9D4A - chains A and N of the 12 polymer chains in the assembly; structure by electron microscopy, 2.61 A resolution.

== Chain A ==
Protein: Fatty acid synthase subunit beta
From: Saccharomyces cerevisiae
Notes: EC 2.3.1.86, 4.2.1.59, 1.3.1.9, 2.3.1.38, 2.3.1.39, 3.1.2.14
UniProtKB: P07149 (FAS1_YEAST); residue numbers follow UniProt; this construct covers 1-2051
Amino-acid sequence (2051 residues; each row starts with the number of its first residue):
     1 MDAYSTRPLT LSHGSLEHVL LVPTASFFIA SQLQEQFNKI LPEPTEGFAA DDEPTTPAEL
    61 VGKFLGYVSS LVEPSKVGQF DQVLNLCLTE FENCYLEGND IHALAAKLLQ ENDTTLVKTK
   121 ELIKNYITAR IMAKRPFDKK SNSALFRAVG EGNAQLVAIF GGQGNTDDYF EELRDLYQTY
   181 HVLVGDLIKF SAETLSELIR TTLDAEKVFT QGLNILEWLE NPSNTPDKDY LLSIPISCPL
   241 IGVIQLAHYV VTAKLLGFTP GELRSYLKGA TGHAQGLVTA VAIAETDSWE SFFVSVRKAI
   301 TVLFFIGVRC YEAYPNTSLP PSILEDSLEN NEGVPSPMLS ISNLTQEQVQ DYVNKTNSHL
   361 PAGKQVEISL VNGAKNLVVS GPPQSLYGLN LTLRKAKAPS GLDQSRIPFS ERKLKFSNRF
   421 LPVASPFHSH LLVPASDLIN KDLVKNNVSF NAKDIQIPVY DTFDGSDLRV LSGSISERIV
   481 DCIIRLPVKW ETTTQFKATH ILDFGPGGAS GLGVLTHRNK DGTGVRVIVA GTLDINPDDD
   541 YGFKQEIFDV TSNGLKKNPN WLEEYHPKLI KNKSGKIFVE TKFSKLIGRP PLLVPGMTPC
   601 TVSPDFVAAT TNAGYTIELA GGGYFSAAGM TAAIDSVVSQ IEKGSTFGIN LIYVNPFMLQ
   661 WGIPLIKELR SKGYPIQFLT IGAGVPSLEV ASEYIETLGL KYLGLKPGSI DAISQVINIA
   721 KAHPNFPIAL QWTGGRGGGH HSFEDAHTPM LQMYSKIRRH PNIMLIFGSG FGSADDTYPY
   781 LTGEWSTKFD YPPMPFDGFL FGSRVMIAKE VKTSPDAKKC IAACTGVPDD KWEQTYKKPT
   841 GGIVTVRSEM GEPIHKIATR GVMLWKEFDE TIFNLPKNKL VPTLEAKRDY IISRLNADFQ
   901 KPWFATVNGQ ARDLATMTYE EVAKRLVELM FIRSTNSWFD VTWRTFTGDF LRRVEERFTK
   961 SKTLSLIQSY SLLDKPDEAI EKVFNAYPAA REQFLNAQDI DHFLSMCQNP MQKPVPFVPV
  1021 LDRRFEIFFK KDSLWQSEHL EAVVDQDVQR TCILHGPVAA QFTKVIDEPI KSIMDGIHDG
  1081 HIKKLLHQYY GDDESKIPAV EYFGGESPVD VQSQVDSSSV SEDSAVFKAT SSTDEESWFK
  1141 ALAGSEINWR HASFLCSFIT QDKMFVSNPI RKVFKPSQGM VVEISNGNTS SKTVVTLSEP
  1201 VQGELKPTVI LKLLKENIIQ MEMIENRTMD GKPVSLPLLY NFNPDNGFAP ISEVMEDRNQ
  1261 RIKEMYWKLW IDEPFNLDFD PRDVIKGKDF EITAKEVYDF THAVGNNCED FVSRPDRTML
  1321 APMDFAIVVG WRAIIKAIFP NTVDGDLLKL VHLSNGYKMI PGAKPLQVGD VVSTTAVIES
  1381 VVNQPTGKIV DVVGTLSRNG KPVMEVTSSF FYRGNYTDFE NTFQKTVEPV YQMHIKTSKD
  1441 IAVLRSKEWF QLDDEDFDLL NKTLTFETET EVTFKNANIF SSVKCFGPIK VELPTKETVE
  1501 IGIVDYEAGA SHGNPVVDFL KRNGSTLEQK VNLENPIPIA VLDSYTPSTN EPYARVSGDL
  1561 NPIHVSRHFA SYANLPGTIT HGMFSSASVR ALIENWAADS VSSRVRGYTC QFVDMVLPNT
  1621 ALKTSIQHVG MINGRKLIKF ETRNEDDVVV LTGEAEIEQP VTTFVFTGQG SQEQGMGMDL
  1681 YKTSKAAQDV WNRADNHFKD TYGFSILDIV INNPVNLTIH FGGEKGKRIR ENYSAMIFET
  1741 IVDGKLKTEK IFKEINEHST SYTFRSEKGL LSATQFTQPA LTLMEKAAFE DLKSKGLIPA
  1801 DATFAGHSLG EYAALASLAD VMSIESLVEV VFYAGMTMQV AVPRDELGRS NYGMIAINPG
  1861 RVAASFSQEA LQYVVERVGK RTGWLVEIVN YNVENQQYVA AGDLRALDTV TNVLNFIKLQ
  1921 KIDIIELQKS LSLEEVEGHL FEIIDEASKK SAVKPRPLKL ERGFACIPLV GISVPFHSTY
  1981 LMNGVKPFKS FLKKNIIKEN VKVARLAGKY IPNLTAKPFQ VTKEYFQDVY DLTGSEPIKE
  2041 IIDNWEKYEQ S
Not modelled in the structure: 1-4, 75-77, 1110-1121, 1922-1933, 2051
Sequence notes: variant A274 (Ser in P07149), A1834 (Arg in P07149)
Curated features (UniProtKB/Swiss-Prot):
  - active site: S1808 (For malonyltransferase activity)
  - modified residue: M1 (N-acetylmethionine), T733 (Phosphothreonine), S1121 (Phosphoserine)
  - cross-link: K1364 (Glycyl lysine isopeptide (Lys-Gly) (interchain with G-Cter in ubiquitin))
Residues lining bound ligands: FMN (flavin mononucleotide): P595, G596, M597, T598, C600, N650, I652, G682, A683, K706, T733, R736, G737, G738, G739, S769, G770, F771, L800, F801, G802, S803, R804, M806, L1054, H1055, G1056, A1059

== Chain N ==
Protein: Fatty acid synthase subunit alpha
From: Saccharomyces cerevisiae
Notes: EC 2.3.1.86, 1.1.1.100, 2.3.1.41
UniProtKB: P19097 (FAS2_YEAST); residues 1-1887 here = UniProt positions 1-1887
Amino-acid sequence (1887 residues; numbered 1 to 1887; the number before each row is that of its first residue):
     1 MKPEVEQELA HILLTELLAY QFASPVRWIE TQDVFLKDFN TERVVEIGPS PTLAGMAQRT
    61 LKNKYESYDA ALSLHREILC YSKDAKEIYY TPDPSELAAK EEPAKEEAPA PTPAASAPAP
   121 AAAAPAPVAA AAPAAAAAEI ADEPVKASLL LHVLVAHKLK KSLDSIPMSK TIKDLVGGKS
   181 TVQNEILGDL GKEFGTTPEK PEETPLEELA ETFQDTFSGA LGKQSSSLLS RLISSKMPGG
   241 FTITVARKYL QTRWGLPSGR QDGVLLVALS NEPAARLGSE ADAKAFLDSM AQKYASIVGV
   301 DLSSAASASG AAGAGAAAGA AMIDAGALEE ITKDHKVLAR QQLQVLARYL KMDLDNGERK
   361 FLKEKDTVAE LQAQLDYLNA ELGEFFVNGV ATSFSRKKAR TFDSSWNWAK QSLLSLYFEI
   421 IHGVLKNVDR EVVSEAINIM NRSNDALIKF MEYHISNTDE TKGENYQLVK TLGEQLIENC
   481 KQVLDVDPVY KDVAKPTGPK TAIDKNGNIT YSEEPREKVR KLSQYVQEMA LGGPITKESQ
   541 PTIEEDLTRV YKAISAQADK QDISSSTRVE FEKLYSDLMK FLESSKEIDP SQTTQLAGMD
   601 VEDALDKDST KEVASLPNKS TISKTVSSTI PRETIPFLHL RKKTPAGDWK YDRQLSSLFL
   661 DGLEKAAFNG VTFKDKYVLI TGAGKGSIGA EVLQGLLQGG AKVVVTTSRF SKQVTDYYQS
   721 IYAKYGAKGS TLIVVPFNQG SKQDVEALIE FIYDTEKNGG LGWDLDAIIP FAAIPEQGIE
   781 LEHIDSKSEF AHRIMLTNIL RMMGCVKKQK SARGIETRPA QVILPMSPNH GTFGGDGMYS
   841 ESKLSLETLF NRWHSESWAN QLTVCGAIIG WTRGTGLMSA NNIIAEGIEK MGVRTFSQKE
   901 MAFNLLGLLT PEVVELCQKS PVMADLNGGL QFVPELKEFT AKLRKELVET SEVRKAVSIE
   961 TALEHKVVNG NSADAAYAQV EIQPRANIQL DFPELKPYKQ VKQIAPAELE GLLDLERVIV
  1021 VTGFAEVGPW GSARTRWEME AFGEFSLEGC VEMAWIMGFI SYHNGNLKGR PYTGWVDSKT
  1081 KEPVDDKDVK AKYETSILEH SGIRLIEPEL FNGYNPEKKE MIQEVIVEED LEPFEASKET
  1141 AEQFKHQHGD KVDIFEIPET GEYSVKLLKG ATLYIPKALR FDRLVAGQIP TGWNAKTYGI
  1201 SDDIISQVDP ITLFVLVSVV EAFIASGITD PYEMYKYVHV SEVGNCSGSG MGGVSALRGM
  1261 FKDRFKDEPV QNDILQESFI NTMSAWVNML LISSSGPIKT PVGAAATSVE SVDIGVETIL
  1321 SGKARICIVG GYDDFQEEGS FEFGNMKATS NTLEEFEHGR TPAEMSRPAT TTRNGFMEAQ
  1381 GAGIQIIMQA DLALKMGVPI YGIVAMAATA TDKIGRSVPA PGKGILTTAR EHHSSVKYAS
  1441 PNLNMKYRKR QLVTREAQIK DWVENELEAL KLEAEEIPSE DQNEFLLERT REIHNEAESQ
  1501 LRAAQQQWGN DFYKRDPRIA PLRGALATYG LTIDDLGVAS FHGTSTKAND KNESATINEM
  1561 MKHLGRSEGN PVIGVFQKFL TGHPKGAAGA WMMNGALQIL NSGIIPGNRN ADNVDKILEQ
  1621 FEYVLYPSKT LKTDGVRAVS ITSFGFGQKG GQAIVVHPDY LYGAITEDRY NEYVAKVSAR
  1681 EKSAYKFFHN GMIYNKLFVS KEHAPYTDEL EEDVYLDPLA RVSKDKKSGS LTFNSKNIQS
  1741 KDSYINANTI ETAKMIENMT KEKVSNGGVG VDVELITSIN VENDTFIERN FTPQEIEYCS
  1801 AQPSVQSSFA GTWSAKEAVF KSLGVKSLGG GAALKDIEIV RVNKNAPAVE LHGNAKKAAE
  1861 EAGVTDVKVS ISHDDLQAVA VAVSTKK
Not modelled in the structure: 95-328, 540-622, 875-879, 972-978, 1745-1887
Sequence notes: variant A1305 (Cys in P19097)
Curated features (UniProtKB/Swiss-Prot):
  - active site (For beta-ketoacyl synthase activity): H1542, H1583
  - binding site (acetyl-CoA): D1772 to E1774, Y1798, S1808, E1817 to S1827, R1841 to K1844, I1871 to H1873
  - binding site (Mg(2+)): D1772, V1773, E1774, S1872, H1873
  - modified residue: S50 (Phosphoserine), S180 (O-(pantetheine 4'-phosphoryl)serine), S523 (Phosphoserine), S958 (Phosphoserine), S1440 (Phosphoserine)
  - cross-link: K37 (Glycyl lysine isopeptide (Lys-Gly) (interchain with G-Cter in ubiquitin))
  - mutagenesis: G1250 (G1250S: Cerulenin-resistance), V1769 (V1769D: Does not affect oligomerization; when associated with S-1771 and L-1773 or S-1771; L-1773; S-1879 and E-1881), G1770 (G1770D: Loss of transferase activity), V1771 (V1771S: Does not affect oligomerization but lacks transferase activity; when associated with D-1769 and L-1773 or D-1769; L-1773; S-1879 and E-1881), D1772 (D1772S: Loss of transferase activity; when associated with S-1774), V1773 (V1773L: Does not affect oligomerization but lacks transferase activity; when associated with D-1769 and S-1771 or D-1769; S-1771; S-1879 and E-1881), E1774 (E1774S: Loss of transferase activity; when associated with S-1772), R1841 (R1841A: Loss off transferase activity), V1879 (V1879S: Does not affect oligomerization but lacks transferase activity; when associated with D-1769; S-1771; L-1773 and E-1881), V1881 (V1881E: Does not affect oligomerization but lacks transferase activity; when associated with D-1769; S-1771; L-1773 and S-1879)
Residues lining bound ligands: octanoyl-CoA (SXO; S-[2-({N-[(2S)-2-hydroxy-3,3-dimethyl-4-(phosphonooxy)butanoyl]-beta-alanyl}amino)ethyl] octanethioate): L413, L416, Y417, I420, R430, V432, V433, A436, I437, M440, I455, V469, L472, G473, Q475, L476, N479, K491, V493, R520, K521

== Interface between chain A and chain N ==
Contacting residue pairs - 10 pairs, chain A then chain N:
  H1720(A) with T817(N), hydrogen bond (backbone-side chain); R818(N), hydrogen bond
  F1721(A) with T817(N)
  G1722(A) with T817(N), hydrogen bond (backbone-backbone); Q918(N)
  G1723(A) with Q918(N), hydrogen bond (backbone-side chain)
  K1725(A) with T817(N)
  G1726(A) with T817(N)
  K1727(A) with E915(N), salt bridge; Q918(N), hydrogen bond
Other interface residues (no listed pair), chain A (8 interface residues in all): I1729
Other interface residues (no listed pair), chain N (6 interface residues in all): E816, P819

== In short ==
8 residues of chain A and 6 residues of chain N are in contact; the contacts include 5 hydrogen bonds and 1
salt bridge. Among the polar pairs are K1727(A)-E915(N), H1720(A)-T817(N) and H1720(A)-R818(N). Ligands of
chain A: flavin mononucleotide. Bound to chain N: octanoyl-CoA.
Here chain A is Fatty acid synthase subunit beta and chain N is Fatty acid synthase subunit alpha, both from
Saccharomyces cerevisiae. Entry 9D4A (Atomic model of Ketoacyl Reductase domain and 4 helical bundle of S.
cerevisiae Fatty Acid Synthase ...) was determined by electron microscopy, deposited together with 9D49, 9P4V,
9P4W, 9D47 and 9D48.
